PDB entry 4G85 | X-ray diffraction, 3.11 A resolution | chains A and B

# Chain A (and B)
Molecule: Histidine-tRNA ligase, cytoplasmic
From: Homo sapiens
Notes: EC 6.1.1.21; chain B of this document is another copy of the same molecule, construct and numbering; everything in this record applies to it too
UniProtKB: P12081 (SYHC_HUMAN); residues 1-506 here = UniProt positions 1-506
Amino-acid sequence (517 residues; row label = number of the first residue in the row; numbers below 1 keep their minus sign (Gly-10 is residue -10)):
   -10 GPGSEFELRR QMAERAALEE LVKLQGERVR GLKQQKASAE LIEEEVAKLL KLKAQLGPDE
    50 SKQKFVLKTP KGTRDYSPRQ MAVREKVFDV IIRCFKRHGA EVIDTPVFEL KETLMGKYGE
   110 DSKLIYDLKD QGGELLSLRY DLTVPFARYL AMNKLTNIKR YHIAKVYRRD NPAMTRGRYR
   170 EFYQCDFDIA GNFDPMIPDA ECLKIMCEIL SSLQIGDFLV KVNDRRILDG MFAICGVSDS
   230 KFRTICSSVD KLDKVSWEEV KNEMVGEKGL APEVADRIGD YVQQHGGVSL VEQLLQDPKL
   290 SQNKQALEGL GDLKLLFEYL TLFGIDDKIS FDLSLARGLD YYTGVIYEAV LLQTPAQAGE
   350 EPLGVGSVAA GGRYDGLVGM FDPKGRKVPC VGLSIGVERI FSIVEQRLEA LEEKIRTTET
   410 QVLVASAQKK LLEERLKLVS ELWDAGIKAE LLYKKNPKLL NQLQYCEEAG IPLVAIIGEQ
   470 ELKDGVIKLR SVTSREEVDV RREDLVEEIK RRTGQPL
Unresolved in the structure: -10 to 50, 106-111, 161-167, 342-354, 504-506 (chain B: -10 to 53, 106-111, 162-167, 343-354, 504-506)
Sequence notes: expression tag (-10 to 0)
UniProt features mapped onto this chain:
  - binding site (L-histidine): Asp130 to Thr132, Arg157, Gln173, Asp177, Arg326, Tyr330, Tyr331
  - modified residue: Ala2 (N-acetylalanine), Ser66 (Phosphoserine), Ser356 (Phosphoserine)
  - natural variant: Thr132 (T132I: In CMT2W), Pro134 (P134H: In CMT2W), Arg137 (R137Q: In CMT2W), Val155 (V155G: In CMT2W; uncertain significance), Asp175 (D175E: In CMT2W), Val238 (V238A: In CMT2W; uncertain significance), Tyr330 (Y330C: In CMT2W), Ser356 (S356N: In CMT2W; uncertain significance), Asp364 (D364Y: In CMT2W), Tyr454 (Y454S: In USH3B; uncertain significance), Pro505 (P505S: In CMT2W; uncertain significance)

# Interface between chain A and chain B
Contacting residue pairs (153; chain A residue first):
  Phe54(A) with Glu101(B)
  Leu56(A) with Ala140(B), hydrophobic; Met141(B); Phe370(B)
  Lys57(A) with Leu99(B); Arg137(B)
  Thr58(A) with Pro95(B)
  Pro59(A) with Phe97(B); Glu98(B); Leu125(B), hydrophobic
  Thr62(A) with Pro95(B); Phe97(B)
  Arg63(A) with Pro95(B)
  Asp64(A) with Asp93(B); Pro95(B); Arg137(B), salt bridge; Tyr138(B)
  Tyr65(A) with Ile92(B); Asp93(B), hydrogen bond (backbone-backbone)
  Ser66(A) with Tyr138(B)
  Pro67(A) with Glu90(B); Val91(B); Tyr138(B)
  Met70(A) with Val91(B)
  Arg73(A) with Asp93(B), salt bridge
  Glu74(A) with Lys85(B), salt bridge
  Lys85(A) with Glu408(B), salt bridge
  Arg86(A) with Trp432(B); Gly435(B); Ile436(B); Lys437(B); Ala438(B), hydrogen bond (backbone-backbone)
  His87(A) with Trp432(B); Glu439(B)
  Gly88(A) with Thr407(B); Glu439(B)
  Ala89(A) with Thr407(B)
  Glu90(A) with Pro67(B); Thr406(B), hydrogen bond; Thr407(B)
  Val91(A) with Pro67(B); Met70(B)
  Ile92(A) with Tyr65(B)
  Asp93(A) with Asp64(B); Tyr65(B), hydrogen bond (backbone-backbone); Met70(B); Arg73(B), salt bridge; Lys154(B), salt bridge
  Thr94(A) with Asp64(B); Lys154(B)
  Pro95(A) with Thr58(B); Thr62(B); Asp64(B); Glu170(B)
  Val96(A) with Tyr156(B); Glu170(B), hydrogen bond (backbone-side chain)
  Phe97(A) with Pro59(B); Thr62(B); Leu127(B), hydrophobic; Tyr156(B), hydrophobic
  Glu98(A) with Pro59(B)
  Leu99(A) with Lys57(B); Pro59(B)
  Thr102(A) with Phe54(B)
  Ile114(A) with Gln120(B), hydrogen bond (backbone-side chain)
  Tyr115(A) with Gln120(B)
  Asp116(A) with Leu117(B); Lys118(B), hydrogen bond (backbone-backbone); Gln120(B), hydrogen bond (backbone-side chain)
  Leu117(A) with Tyr115(B), hydrophobic; Asp116(B); Leu117(B), hydrophobic; Lys118(B); Leu127(B), hydrophobic
  Lys118(A) with Asp116(B), hydrogen bond (backbone-backbone); Leu117(B); Lys118(B)
  Gln120(A) with Ile114(B), hydrogen bond (side chain-backbone); Tyr115(B); Asp116(B); Arg158(B), hydrogen bond (backbone-side chain)
  Gly122(A) with Arg158(B)
  Leu125(A) with Pro59(B), hydrophobic
  Leu127(A) with Phe97(B), hydrophobic
  Arg137(A) with Lys57(B); Asp64(B), salt bridge
  Tyr138(A) with Asp64(B); Ser66(B); Pro67(B)
  Met141(A) with Leu56(B)
  Lys148(A) with Glu439(B), salt bridge; Tyr442(B), hydrogen bond
  Lys154(A) with Asp93(B), salt bridge; Thr94(B)
  Tyr156(A) with Val96(B); Phe97(B), hydrophobic
  Arg158(A) with Gln120(B), hydrogen bond (side chain-backbone); Gly122(B)
  Glu170(A) with Pro95(B); Val96(B), hydrogen bond (side chain-backbone)
  Ile178(A) with Tyr442(B)
  Phe182(A) with Tyr442(B)
  Asp183(A) with Tyr442(B), hydrogen bond (backbone-backbone); Lys443(B), hydrogen bond (side chain-backbone); Lys444(B), hydrogen bond (side chain-backbone)
  Ile186(A) with Leu421(B), hydrophobic; Tyr442(B), hydrophobic
  Glu190(A) with Trp432(B); Tyr442(B), hydrogen bond
  Lys193(A) with Trp432(B); Asp433(B), salt bridge
  Tyr308(A) with Leu421(B); Leu425(B), hydrophobic
  Leu311(A) with Glu422(B); Leu425(B), hydrophobic; Lys426(B); Ser429(B), hydrogen bond (backbone-side chain)
  Phe312(A) with Leu425(B); Ser429(B); Trp432(B), hydrophobic
  Phe370(A) with Leu56(B)
  Thr406(A) with Glu90(B), hydrogen bond
  Thr407(A) with Gly88(B); Ala89(B); Glu90(B)
  Glu408(A) with Lys85(B), salt bridge
  Leu421(A) with Ile186(B), hydrophobic; Tyr308(B)
  Glu422(A) with Leu311(B)
  Leu425(A) with Tyr308(B), hydrophobic; Phe312(B)
  Ser429(A) with Leu311(B), hydrogen bond (side chain-backbone); Phe312(B)
  Trp432(A) with Arg86(B), hydrogen bond (side chain-backbone); His87(B); Glu190(B); Glu197(B); Phe312(B), hydrophobic
  Asp433(A) with Lys193(B), salt bridge
  Gly435(A) with Arg86(B)
  Ile436(A) with Arg86(B)
  Lys437(A) with Lys85(B); Arg86(B)
  Ala438(A) with Arg86(B), hydrogen bond (backbone-backbone)
  Glu439(A) with Lys148(B), salt bridge
  Tyr442(A) with Lys148(B), hydrogen bond; Ile178(B); Phe182(B); Asp183(B), hydrogen bond (backbone-backbone); Ile186(B), hydrophobic; Glu190(B), hydrogen bond
  Lys443(A) with Asp183(B), hydrogen bond (backbone-side chain)
  Lys444(A) with Asp183(B), hydrogen bond (backbone-side chain)
Also at the interface, not in a pair above, chain A (85 interface residues in all): Gln52, Glu101, Asp119, Gly121, Ala140, Pro187, Glu197, Thr409, Lys426, Val428, Leu440
Also at the interface, not in a pair above, chain B (83 interface residues in all): Thr102, Gly121, Asn142, Tyr172, Pro187, Thr409, Val428, Leu440

# Summary
85 residues of chain A and 83 residues of chain B are in contact, with 28 hydrogen bonds and 13 salt bridges.
Polar pairs include Asp64(A)-Arg137(B), Arg73(A)-Asp93(B) and Glu74(A)-Lys85(B). Curated annotation (UniProt)
lists 9 L-histidine-binding residues on chain A.
Chain A and chain B are both Histidine-tRNA ligase, cytoplasmic (Homo sapiens); the structure, Crystal
structure of human HisRS, was determined by X-ray diffraction together with 4G84 from the same study.
